PDB entry 6RE5 | electron microscopy, 3.20 A resolution | chains V and Z of the 31 polymer chains in the assembly

== Chain V ==
Molecule: ATP synthase subunit alpha
Source organism: Polytomella sp. Pringsheim 198.80
UniProt: A0ZW40 (A0ZW40_9CHLO); residues 1-562 here = UniProt positions 1-562
Chain sequence (562 residues; row label = number of the first residue in the row):
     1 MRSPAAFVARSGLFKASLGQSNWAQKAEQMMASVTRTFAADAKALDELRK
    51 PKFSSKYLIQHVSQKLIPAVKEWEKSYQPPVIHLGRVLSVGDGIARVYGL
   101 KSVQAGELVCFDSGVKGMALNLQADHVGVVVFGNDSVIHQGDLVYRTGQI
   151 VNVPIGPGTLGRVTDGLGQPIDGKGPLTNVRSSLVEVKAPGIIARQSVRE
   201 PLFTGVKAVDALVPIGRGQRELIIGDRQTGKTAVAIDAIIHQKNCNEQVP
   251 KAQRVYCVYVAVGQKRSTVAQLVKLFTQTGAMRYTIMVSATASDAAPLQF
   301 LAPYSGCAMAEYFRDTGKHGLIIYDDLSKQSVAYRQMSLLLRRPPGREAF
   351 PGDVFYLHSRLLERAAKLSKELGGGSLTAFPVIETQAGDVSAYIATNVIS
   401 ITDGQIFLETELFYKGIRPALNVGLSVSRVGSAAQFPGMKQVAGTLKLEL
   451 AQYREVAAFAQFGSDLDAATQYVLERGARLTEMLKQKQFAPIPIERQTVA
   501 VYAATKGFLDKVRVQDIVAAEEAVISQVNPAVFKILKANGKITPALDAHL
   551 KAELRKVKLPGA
Not modelled in the structure: 1-42
Sequence notes: conflict R266 (Lys in A0ZW40)
Bound ions: Mg2+: T232 (together with ATP)
Small-molecule neighbours: ATP (adenosine-5'-triphosphate): D226, R227, Q228, T229, G230, K231, T232, A233, E384, F413, R418, P419, Q486, Q488

== Chain Z ==
Molecule: ATP synthase subunit beta
Source organism: Polytomella sp. Pringsheim 198.80
Notes: EC 7.1.2.2
UniProt: A0ZW41 (A0ZW41_9CHLO); numbering as in UniProt (aligned over 1-574)
Chain sequence (574 residues; each row starts with the number of its first residue):
     1 MALRYAAGLAKNVVQRQGASLNIARAFAAEPAPAIDAGYVSQVIGPVVDV
    51 RFDGELPSILSSLEVEGHSVRLVLEVAQHMGDNTVRCIAMDSTDGLVRGQ
   101 KVVDTGSPIKVPVGRGTLGRIMNVIGEPVDEQGPIDAADIWSIHREAPEF
   151 TEQSTEQEILVTGIKVVDLLAPYQRGGKIGLFGGAGVGKTVLIMELINNV
   201 AKAHGGFSVFAGVGERTREGNDLYREMIESGVIKLGAERGNSKCTLVYGQ
   251 MNEPPGARARVALTGLTVAEYFRDIEGQDVLLFVDNIFRFTQANSEVSAL
   301 LGRIPSAVGYQPTLATDLGGLQERITTTTKGSITSVQAVYVPADDLTDPA
   351 PATTFAHLDATTVLSRSIAELGIYPAVDPLDSTSRMLNPNVIGAEHYNVA
   401 RGVQKVLQDYKNLQDIIAILGMDELSEEDKLTVARARKIQRFLSQPFQVA
   451 EVFTGTPGKYVDLADTISGFQGVLTGKYDDLPEMAFYMVGDIKEVKEKAD
   501 KMAKDIASRKEADNKKVSEELKDIPSLDKLVSEIKEVVIEEDDGLEEDFK
   551 AEALSSETVVLNEEGKSVPLPKKN
Not modelled in the structure: 1-35
Sequence notes: conflict A350 (Gly in A0ZW41), L387 (Arg in A0ZW41)
Bound ions: Mg2+: T190, E215 (together with ADP)
Small-molecule neighbours:
  - ADP (adenosine-5'-diphosphate): G184, A185, G186, V187, G188, K189, T190, V191, E215, E219, Y374, F447, A450, F453, T454
  - ATP (adenosine-5'-triphosphate): S384, R385, N388, Y397

== Interface between chain V and chain Z ==
Pairs across the interface - 158 pairs, chain V then chain Z:
  H83(V) with L561(Z); N562(Z); E563(Z); G565(Z)
  G99(V) with R98(Z), hydrogen bond (backbone-side chain)
  L100(V) with R98(Z), hydrogen bond (backbone-side chain)
  K101(V) with V97(Z); R98(Z)
  S102(V) with V97(Z)
  V103(V) with L96(Z); V97(Z)
  Q104(V) with G95(Z); L96(Z); V97(Z)
  A105(V) with T93(Z); D94(Z); G95(Z), hydrogen bond (backbone-backbone); L96(Z), hydrogen bond (backbone-backbone)
  C110(V) with T558(Z); V560(Z), hydrophobic
  F111(V) with L570(Z)
  D112(V) with K573(Z); N574(Z)
  S113(V) with N574(Z)
  N121(V) with V43(Z); I44(Z)
  L122(V) with Q42(Z); V43(Z), hydrogen bond (backbone-backbone); L96(Z); R98(Z)
  Q123(V) with Q42(Z); I44(Z); R98(Z), hydrogen bond (backbone-side chain)
  A124(V) with S41(Z); Q42(Z)
  H126(V) with R98(Z), hydrogen bond (backbone-side chain)
  V127(V) with R98(Z)
  Y145(V) with V560(Z), hydrophobic; L570(Z), hydrophobic; P571(Z)
  R146(V) with V560(Z); L561(Z), hydrogen bond (backbone-backbone)
  T147(V) with V559(Z); V560(Z)
  I155(V) with F549(Z)
  P157(V) with L545(Z), hydrophobic; F549(Z)
  L160(V) with L545(Z), hydrophobic
  N179(V) with E546(Z); F549(Z); A551(Z)
  V180(V) with F549(Z); A551(Z); E552(Z), hydrogen bond (backbone-backbone); L554(Z), hydrophobic
  R181(V) with F549(Z); K550(Z); E552(Z)
  S182(V) with E552(Z), hydrogen bond (backbone-side chain)
  K188(V) with D91(Z), salt bridge; N252(Z)
  A189(V) with N252(Z)
  P190(V) with T217(Z)
  G191(V) with T217(Z)
  I192(V) with I121(Z), hydrophobic; T217(Z); N221(Z), hydrogen bond (backbone-side chain); Y248(Z), hydrophobic
  I193(V) with V129(Z); D130(Z); E131(Z); Y224(Z), hydrophobic
  R195(V) with T217(Z); N221(Z)
  Q196(V) with N221(Z)
  S197(V) with D222(Z)
  R220(V) with R216(Z)
  E247(V) with I539(Z); E541(Z)
  Q248(V) with I539(Z)
  V249(V) with I539(Z)
  P250(V) with E540(Z)
  K251(V) with E540(Z), hydrogen bond (backbone-side chain); D543(Z); G544(Z); E547(Z), salt bridge
  R254(V) with I539(Z); E541(Z); D543(Z)
  Y256(V) with D543(Z), hydrogen bond (side chain-backbone)
  R283(V) with E541(Z), salt bridge
  Y312(V) with L545(Z); F549(Z), hydrophobic
  F313(V) with L545(Z), hydrophobic
  K318(V) with G544(Z), hydrogen bond (side chain-backbone); L545(Z)
  R343(V) with I44(Z); G45(Z)
  P344(V) with A299(Z)
  R347(V) with V308(Z)
  G352(V) with E296(Z)
  D353(V) with E296(Z)
  F355(V) with R258(Z); R289(Z); Q292(Z); E296(Z)
  Y356(V) with N252(Z); E253(Z); P254(Z), hydrophobic; R258(Z); E296(Z), hydrogen bond (backbone-side chain)
  S359(V) with M251(Z), hydrogen bond (side chain-backbone); N252(Z)
  E363(V) with R216(Z); T217(Z), hydrogen bond; M251(Z); N252(Z)
  S391(V) with A343(Z)
  T396(V) with Y340(Z), hydrogen bond (backbone-side chain); A343(Z)
  N397(V) with Q292(Z)
  I399(V) with A185(Z), hydrophobic
  S400(V) with R216(Z), hydrogen bond (backbone-side chain); M251(Z); R289(Z); Y340(Z)
  I401(V) with R216(Z), hydrogen bond (backbone-side chain); M251(Z), hydrophobic
  T402(V) with R216(Z), hydrogen bond (backbone-side chain)
  D403(V) with R216(Z), salt bridge; R218(Z), salt bridge
  G424(V) with E370(Z)
  R429(V) with A185(Z); G186(Z); R216(Z); F453(Z)
  S432(V) with F453(Z)
  F459(V) with I417(Z); A418(Z)
  N529(V) with L527(Z)
  A531(V) with V531(Z), hydrophobic
  V532(V) with L527(Z), hydrophobic
  K534(V) with I534(Z)
  I535(V) with L527(Z), hydrophobic; L530(Z); V531(Z)
  A538(V) with I534(Z), hydrophobic
  A545(V) with I524(Z), hydrophobic
  A548(V) with E520(Z); I524(Z), hydrophobic
  H549(V) with E520(Z); I524(Z); P525(Z), hydrogen bond (side chain-backbone); S526(Z); L527(Z); L530(Z)
  A552(V) with E520(Z)
  R555(V) with N514(Z), hydrogen bond
Other interface residues (no listed pair), chain V (110 interface residues in all): P80, L84, G106, G114, K116, L120, D125, D142, G148, I150, P154, G156, E186, V198, N246, Y284, P345, V354, R360, L425, V430, A433, R454, A458, Y472, N539, P544, K551, E553
Other interface residues (no listed pair), chain Z (91 interface residues in all): P46, E215, G220, R225, Q250, P255, L300, P305, G309, V452, R509, D513, S518, E519, V537, V538, D542

== Summary ==
110 residues of chain V face 91 of chain Z across their interface; the contacts include 23 hydrogen bonds and
5 salt bridges. Polar pairs include K188(V)-D91(Z), K251(V)-E547(Z) and R283(V)-E541(Z). Chain V binds ATP.
Bound to chain Z: ATP and ADP.
Here chain V is ATP synthase subunit alpha and chain Z is ATP synthase subunit beta, both from Polytomella sp.
Pringsheim 198.80. Entry 6RE5 (Cryo-EM structure of Polytomella F-ATP synthase, Rotary substate 2C, composite
map) was determined by electron microscopy together with 6RD4, 6RD5, 6RD6, 6RD7, 6RD8, 6RD9 and 46 further
entries from the same study.
